PDB entry 8R2M | electron microscopy, 3.44 A resolution | chains D and J of the 10 polymer chains in the assembly

Chain D:
Molecule: DNA-directed RNA polymerase subunit beta'
From: Mycolicibacterium smegmatis MC2 155
UniProt: A0QS66 (RPOC_MYCS2); numbering as in UniProt (aligned over 1-1317)
Sequence (1317 residues; row label = number of the first residue in the row):
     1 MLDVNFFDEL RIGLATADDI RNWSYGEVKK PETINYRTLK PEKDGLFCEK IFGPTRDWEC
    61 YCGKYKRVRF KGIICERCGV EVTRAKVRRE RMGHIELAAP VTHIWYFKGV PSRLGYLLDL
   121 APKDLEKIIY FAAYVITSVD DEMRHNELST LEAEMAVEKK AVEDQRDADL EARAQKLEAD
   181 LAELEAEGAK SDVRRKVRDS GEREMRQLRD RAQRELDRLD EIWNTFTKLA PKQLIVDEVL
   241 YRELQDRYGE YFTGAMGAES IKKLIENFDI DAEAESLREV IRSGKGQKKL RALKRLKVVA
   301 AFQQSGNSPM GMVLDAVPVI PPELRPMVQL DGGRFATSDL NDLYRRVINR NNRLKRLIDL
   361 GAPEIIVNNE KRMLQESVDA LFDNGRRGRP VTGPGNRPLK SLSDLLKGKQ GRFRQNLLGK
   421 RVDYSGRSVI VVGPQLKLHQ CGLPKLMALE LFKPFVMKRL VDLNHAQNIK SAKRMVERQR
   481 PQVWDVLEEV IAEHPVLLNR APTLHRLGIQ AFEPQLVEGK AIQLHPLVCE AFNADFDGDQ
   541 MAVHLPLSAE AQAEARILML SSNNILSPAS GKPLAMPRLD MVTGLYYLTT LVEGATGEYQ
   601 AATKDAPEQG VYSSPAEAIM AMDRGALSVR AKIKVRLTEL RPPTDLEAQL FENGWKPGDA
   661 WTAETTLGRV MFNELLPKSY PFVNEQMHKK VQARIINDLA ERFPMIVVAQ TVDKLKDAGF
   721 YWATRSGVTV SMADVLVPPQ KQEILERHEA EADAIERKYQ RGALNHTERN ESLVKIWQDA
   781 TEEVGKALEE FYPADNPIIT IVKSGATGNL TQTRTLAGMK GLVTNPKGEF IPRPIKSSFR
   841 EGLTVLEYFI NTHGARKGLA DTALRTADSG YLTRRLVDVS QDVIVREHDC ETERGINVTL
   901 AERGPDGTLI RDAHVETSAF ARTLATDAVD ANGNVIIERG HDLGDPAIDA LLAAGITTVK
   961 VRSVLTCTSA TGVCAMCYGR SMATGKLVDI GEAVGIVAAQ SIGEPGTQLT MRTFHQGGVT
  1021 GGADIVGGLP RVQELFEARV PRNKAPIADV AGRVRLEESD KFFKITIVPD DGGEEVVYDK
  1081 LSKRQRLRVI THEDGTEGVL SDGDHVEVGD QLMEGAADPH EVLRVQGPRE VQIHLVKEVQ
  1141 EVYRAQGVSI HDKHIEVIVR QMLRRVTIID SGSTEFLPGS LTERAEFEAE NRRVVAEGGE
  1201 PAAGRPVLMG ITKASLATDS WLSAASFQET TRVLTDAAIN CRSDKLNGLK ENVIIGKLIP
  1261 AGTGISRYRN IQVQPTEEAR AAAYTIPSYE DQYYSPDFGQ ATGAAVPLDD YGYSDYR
Not modelled in the structure: 1-3, 1285-1317
Bound ions: Zn2+ site 1: C60, C62, C75, C78; Mg2+: D535, D537, D539; Zn2+ site 2: C890, C967, C974, C977
UniProt features mapped onto this chain:
  - binding site (Zn(2+)): C60, C62, C75, C78, C890, C967, C974, C977
  - binding site (Mg(2+)): D535, D537, D539

Chain J:
Molecule: RNA polymerase-binding protein RbpA
From: Mycolicibacterium smegmatis MC2 155
UniProt: A0QZ11 (RBPA_MYCS2); numbering as in UniProt (aligned over 1-114)
Sequence (114 residues; each row starts with the number of its first residue):
     1 MADRVLRGSR LGAVSYETDR NHDLAPRQVA RYRTDNGEEF DVPFADDAEI PGTWLCRNGL
    61 EGTLIEGDVP EPKKVKPPRT HWDMLLERRS VEELEELLKE RLDLIKAKRR GTGS
Not modelled in the structure: 1-4, 109-114

Chain D / chain J interface:
Contacting residue pairs - 42 pairs, chain D then chain J:
  R21(D) - R57(J)  hydrogen bond (backbone-side chain)
  N22(D) - R57(J)
  S24(D) - R57(J)  hydrogen bond (backbone-side chain)
  G26(D) - R57(J)
  E27(D) - R57(J)
  E27(D) - N58(J)
  E27(D) - G59(J)
  K29(D) - G59(J)
  L39(D) - L11(J)
  P41(D) - L11(J)
  K50(D) - L55(J)  hydrogen bond (side chain-backbone)
  T55(D) - L11(J)
  T55(D) - G12(J)
  D57(D) - A13(J)
  D57(D) - V14(J)
  D57(D) - S15(J)  hydrogen bond (side chain-backbone)
  W58(D) - E17(J)
  W58(D) - R20(J)
  V68(D) - E17(J)
  V68(D) - R20(J)
  R69(D) - A25(J)  hydrogen bond (backbone-backbone)
  F70(D) - A25(J)  hydrophobic
  K71(D) - R20(J)
  K71(D) - N21(J)
  K71(D) - R27(J)  hydrogen bond (backbone-side chain)
  I73(D) - R27(J)
  I74(D) - P43(J)  hydrogen bond (backbone-backbone)
  I74(D) - F44(J)
  C75(D) - W54(J)
  E76(D) - F44(J)
  E76(D) - A48(J)
  E76(D) - W54(J)
  G79(D) - W54(J)
  H94(D) - R57(J)
  E96(D) - N58(J)
  E323(D) - R10(J)  salt bridge
  V328(D) - S9(J)
  Q329(D) - G8(J)
  Q329(D) - S9(J)
  L330(D) - L6(J)  hydrophobic
  L330(D) - R7(J)
  D331(D) - R7(J)  salt bridge
Other interface residues (no listed pair), chain D (34 interface residues in all): Y25, K40, R56, Y65, R89, P326
Other interface residues (no listed pair), chain J (29 interface residues in all): D19, D23, L24, V42, A45, D47

Overview:
34 residues of chain D and 29 residues of chain J are in contact, with 7 hydrogen bonds and 2 salt bridges.
Polar contacts include E323(D)-R10(J), D331(D)-R7(J) and R21(D)-R57(J). From UniProt: 8 Zn2+-binding residues
and 3 Mg2+-binding residues on chain D.
Chain D is DNA-directed RNA polymerase subunit beta' and chain J is RNA polymerase-binding protein RbpA, both
from Mycolicibacterium smegmatis MC2 155; the structure, Mycobacterium smegnatis RNA polymerase transcription
initiation complex with SigmaA, RbpA, HelD N-terminal domain and an upstream-fork ..., was determined by
electron microscopy together with 8Q3I, 8QN8, 8QTI, 8QU6, 8R3M, 8R6P and 8R6R from the same study.
